9FWU - chains A and B; structure by X-ray diffraction, 1.43 A resolution.

== Chain A ==
Name: Non-structural protein 10
Organism: Severe acute respiratory syndrome coronavirus 2
UniProt: P0DTC1 (R1A_SARS2); residues 1-130 here correspond to UniProt positions 4254-4383 (UniProt number = residue number + 4253)
Sequence (131 residues; numbered 1 to 131; the number before each row is that of its first residue):
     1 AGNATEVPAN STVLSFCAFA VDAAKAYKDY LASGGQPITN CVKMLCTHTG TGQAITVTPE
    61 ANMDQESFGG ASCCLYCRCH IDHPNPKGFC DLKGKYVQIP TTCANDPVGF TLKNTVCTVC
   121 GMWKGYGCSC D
Differences from the reference sequence: expression tag (131)
Bound ions: Zn2+ site 1: Cys74, Cys77, His83, Cys90; Zn2+ site 2: Cys117, Cys120, Cys128, Cys130

== Chain B ==
Name: Guanine-N7 methyltransferase nsp14
Organism: Severe acute respiratory syndrome coronavirus 2
Notes: EC 2.1.1.56, 3.1.13.-
UniProt: P0DTD1 (R1AB_SARS2); residues 133-421 here correspond to UniProt positions 5926-6214 (UniProt number = residue number + 5793)
Sequence (290 residues; row label = number of the first residue in the row):
   132 MAENVTGLFK DCSKVITGLH PTQAPTHLSV DTKFKTEGLC VDIPGIPKDM TYRRLISMMG
   192 FKMNYQVNGY PNMFITREEA IRHVRAWIGF DVEGCHATRE AVGTNLPLQL GFSTGVNLVA
   252 VPTGYVDTPN NTDFSRVSAK PPPGDQFKHL IPLMYKGLPW NVVRIKIVQM LSDTLKNLSD
   312 RVVFVLWAHG FELTSMKYFV KIGPERTCCL CDRRATCFST ASDTYACWHH SIGFDYVYNP
   372 FMIDVQQWGF TGNLQSNHDL YCQVHGNAHV ASCDAIMTRC LAVHECFVKR
Unresolved in the structure: 132-134, 420-421
Differences from the reference sequence: initiating methionine (132)
Bound ions: Zn2+ site 1: Cys339, Cys342, Cys358, His361; Zn2+ site 2: His389, Cys393, His396, Cys411
Ligand contacts: N,N-dimethyl-3-oxidanyl-benzamide (A1IGI): His151, Asp173, Ile177, Lys179
Swiss-Prot annotation at these positions:
  - active site: Asp222, Glu224, Glu323, His400, Asp405
  - binding site (Mg(2+)): Asp222, Glu224, Glu323, His400, Asp405
  - binding site (Zn(2+)): Cys339, Cys342, Cys358, His361, His389, Cys393, His396, Cys411

== How chain A and chain B interact ==
Contacting residue pairs (115; chain A residue first):
  Ala1(A) - Lys141(B)  hydrogen bond (backbone-side chain)
  Ala1(A) - Val233(B)  hydrophobic
  Gly2(A) - Asp142(B)
  Asn3(A) - Lys141(B)
  Asn3(A) - Asp142(B)  hydrogen bond (backbone-backbone)
  Ala4(A) - Val136(B)  hydrophobic
  Ala4(A) - Thr137(B)
  Thr5(A) - Phe140(B)  hydrogen bond (side chain-backbone)
  Thr5(A) - Thr157(B)  hydrogen bond (backbone-side chain)
  Thr5(A) - Leu159(B)
  Thr5(A) - Ser160(B)
  Glu6(A) - Val136(B)
  Glu6(A) - Thr137(B)  hydrogen bond (backbone-backbone)
  Glu6(A) - Leu139(B)
  Glu6(A) - Thr157(B)
  Glu6(A) - Leu159(B)
  Val7(A) - Asn135(B)
  Val7(A) - Leu159(B)  hydrophobic
  Pro8(A) - Asn135(B)
  Pro8(A) - Val136(B)
  Ser11(A) - Thr137(B)
  Ser11(A) - Lys193(B)
  Thr12(A) - Lys193(B)
  Thr12(A) - Asn195(B)  hydrogen bond
  Thr12(A) - Tyr196(B)
  Leu14(A) - Phe140(B)  hydrophobic
  Ser15(A) - Leu139(B)
  Ser15(A) - Phe192(B)
  Ser15(A) - Lys193(B)  hydrogen bond (side chain-backbone)
  Ser15(A) - Met194(B)
  Phe16(A) - Tyr196(B)  hydrophobic
  Phe16(A) - Val198(B)  hydrophobic
  Phe16(A) - Tyr201(B)  hydrophobic
  Phe16(A) - Ile333(B)  hydrophobic
  Ala18(A) - Phe192(B)  hydrophobic
  Ala18(A) - Lys328(B)  hydrogen bond (backbone-side chain)
  Phe19(A) - Phe192(B)  hydrophobic
  Phe19(A) - Met194(B)  hydrophobic
  Phe19(A) - Leu324(B)
  Phe19(A) - Met327(B)
  Phe19(A) - Lys328(B)
  Phe19(A) - Val331(B)
  Phe19(A) - Lys332(B)
  Phe19(A) - Ile333(B)  hydrogen bond (backbone-backbone)
  Ala20(A) - Ile333(B)
  Val21(A) - Lys332(B)
  Val21(A) - Ile333(B)  hydrogen bond (backbone-backbone)
  Val21(A) - Phe349(B)  hydrophobic
  Val21(A) - Tyr356(B)
  Val21(A) - Tyr369(B)  hydrophobic
  Lys25(A) - Tyr201(B)
  Lys25(A) - Pro335(B)
  Ala26(A) - Tyr201(B)
  Asp29(A) - Val198(B)
  Asp29(A) - Tyr201(B)  hydrogen bond
  Tyr30(A) - Val198(B)  hydrophobic
  Ser33(A) - Gln197(B)
  Ser33(A) - Val198(B)
  Ser33(A) - Asn199(B)  hydrogen bond (side chain-backbone)
  Asn40(A) - Thr157(B)
  Asn40(A) - His158(B)  hydrogen bond (backbone-backbone)
  Asn40(A) - Leu159(B)  hydrogen bond (side chain-backbone)
  Cys41(A) - His158(B)
  Val42(A) - Pro152(B)
  Val42(A) - Thr157(B)
  Val42(A) - His158(B)
  Val42(A) - Val161(B)  hydrophobic
  Lys43(A) - Leu170(B)
  Lys43(A) - Cys171(B)  hydrogen bond (backbone-backbone)
  Met44(A) - Pro152(B)  hydrophobic
  Met44(A) - Cys171(B)
  Met44(A) - Val172(B)
  Met44(A) - Asp173(B)
  Leu45(A) - Thr167(B)
  Leu45(A) - Glu168(B)
  Leu45(A) - Leu170(B)  hydrophobic
  Leu45(A) - Cys171(B)  hydrogen bond (backbone-backbone)
  Thr58(A) - Asp173(B)
  Pro59(A) - Asp173(B)
  Gly69(A) - Pro152(B)
  Gly70(A) - Thr153(B)
  Ala71(A) - Thr153(B)  hydrogen bond (backbone-backbone)
  Ala71(A) - Gln154(B)
  Ala71(A) - Ala155(B)
  Ser72(A) - Ala155(B)
  Ser72(A) - Pro156(B)
  Arg78(A) - Phe140(B)
  Arg78(A) - Pro156(B)  hydrogen bond (side chain-backbone)
  Arg78(A) - Thr157(B)
  Cys79(A) - Phe140(B)
  His80(A) - Phe140(B)
  His80(A) - Ile187(B)
  His80(A) - Met189(B)
  His80(A) - Tyr256(B)
  His80(A) - Asp258(B)  salt bridge
  His80(A) - Thr263(B)
  Ile81(A) - Lys328(B)
  Gly88(A) - Asn262(B)
  Phe89(A) - Asn261(B)
  Phe89(A) - Asn262(B)
  Cys90(A) - Asn261(B)  hydrogen bond (backbone-backbone)
  Lys93(A) - Thr153(B)
  Lys93(A) - Gln154(B)
  Lys93(A) - Tyr183(B)
  Lys93(A) - Thr259(B)  hydrogen bond (side chain-backbone)
  Lys93(A) - Pro260(B)
  Lys93(A) - Asn262(B)
  Gly94(A) - Thr153(B)  hydrogen bond (backbone-backbone)
  Gly94(A) - Lys179(B)  hydrogen bond (backbone-side chain)
  Lys95(A) - Thr153(B)
  Lys95(A) - Lys179(B)
  Tyr96(A) - His151(B)
  Tyr96(A) - Pro152(B)
  Tyr96(A) - Thr153(B)
  Tyr96(A) - Asp173(B)  hydrogen bond
Interface residues without a listed pair, chain A (48 interface residues in all): Cys77, His83, Leu92
Interface residues without a listed pair, chain B (57 interface residues in all): Cys143, Gly234

== Summary ==
Chain A and chain B form an interface of 48 and 57 residues respectively, with 23 hydrogen bonds and 1 salt
bridge. Among the polar pairs are His80(A)-Asp258(B), Ala1(A)-Lys141(B) and Thr5(A)-Phe140(B). Ligands of
chain B: N,N-dimethyl-3-oxidanyl-benzamide.
Here chain A is Non-structural protein 10 and chain B is Guanine-N7 methyltransferase nsp14, both from Severe
acute respiratory syndrome coronavirus 2. Entry 9FWU (Crystal Structure of SARS-CoV-2 NSP10-NSP14 (ExoN) in
complex with VT00421) was determined by X-ray diffraction, deposited together with 9FW2, 9FWH, 9FWI, 9FWJ,
9FWK, 9FWL and 10 further entries.
